Entry 7Q13 (electron microscopy, 3.00 A resolution); this record covers chains A and E of the 8 polymer chains in the assembly.

== Chain A ==
Protein: Glycogen [starch] synthase, muscle
Source organism: Homo sapiens
Notes: EC 2.4.1.11
UniProtKB: P13807 (GYS1_HUMAN); residues 1-737 here = UniProt positions 1-737
Sequence (737 residues; numbered 1 to 737; the number before each row is that of its first residue):
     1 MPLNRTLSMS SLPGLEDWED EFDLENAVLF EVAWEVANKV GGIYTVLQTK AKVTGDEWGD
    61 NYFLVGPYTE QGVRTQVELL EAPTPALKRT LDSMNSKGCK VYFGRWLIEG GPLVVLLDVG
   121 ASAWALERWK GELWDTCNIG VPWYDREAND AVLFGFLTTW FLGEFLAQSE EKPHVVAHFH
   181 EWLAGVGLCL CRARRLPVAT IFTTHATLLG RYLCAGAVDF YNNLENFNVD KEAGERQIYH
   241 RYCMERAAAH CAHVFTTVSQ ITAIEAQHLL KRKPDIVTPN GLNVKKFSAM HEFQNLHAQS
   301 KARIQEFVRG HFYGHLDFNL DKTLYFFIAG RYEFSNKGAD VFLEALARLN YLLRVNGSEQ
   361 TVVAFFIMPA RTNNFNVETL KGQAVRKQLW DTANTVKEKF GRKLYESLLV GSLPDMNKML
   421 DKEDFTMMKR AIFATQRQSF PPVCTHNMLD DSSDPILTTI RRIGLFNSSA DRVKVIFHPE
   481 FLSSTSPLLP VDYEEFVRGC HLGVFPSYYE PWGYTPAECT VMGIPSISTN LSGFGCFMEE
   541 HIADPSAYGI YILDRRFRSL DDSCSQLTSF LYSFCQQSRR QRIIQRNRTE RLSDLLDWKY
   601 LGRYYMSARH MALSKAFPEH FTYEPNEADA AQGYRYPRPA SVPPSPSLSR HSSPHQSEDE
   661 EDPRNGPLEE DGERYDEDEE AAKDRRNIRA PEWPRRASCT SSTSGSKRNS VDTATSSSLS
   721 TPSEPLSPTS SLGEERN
Unresolved in the structure: 1-28, 619-737
Small-molecule neighbours:
  - 6-O-phosphono-alpha-D-glucopyranose (G6P), molecule 1: Ala289, His291, Glu292
  - 6-O-phosphono-alpha-D-glucopyranose (G6P), molecule 2: Gln294, His297, Ala298, Lys301, His501, Arg579, Arg582, Ile583, Arg586
  - alpha-D-glucopyranose (GLC): Gly42, Ile43, Glu181, His205, Ala206, Arg211, Val258, Asn280, Arg331, Glu510, Pro511, Trp512, Gly513, Tyr514
  - UDP (uridine-5'-diphosphate): Lys39, Gly41, Gly42, Thr45, Arg211, Ala329, Gly330, Arg331, Lys337, Ile367, Phe481, Leu482, Tyr493, Gly513, Tyr514, Thr515, Glu518
UniProt features mapped onto this chain:
  - binding site (UDP): Lys39, Arg331, Thr515
  - binding site (UDP-alpha-D-glucose): His205, Arg211, Arg331, Glu510, Trp512, Gly513
  - binding site (alpha-D-glucose 6-phosphate): His291, Glu292, Gln294, His297, Lys301, His501, Arg582, Arg586
  - modified residue: Ser8 (Phosphoserine), Ser11 (Phosphoserine), Ser412 (Phosphoserine), Ser641 (Phosphoserine), Ser645 (Phosphoserine), Ser649 (Phosphoserine), Ser652 (Phosphoserine), Ser653 (Phosphoserine), Ser657 (Phosphoserine), Ser698 (Phosphoserine), Thr700 (Phosphothreonine), Ser710 (Phosphoserine), Thr721 (Phosphothreonine), Ser727 (Phosphoserine), Ser731 (Phosphoserine)
  - natural variant: Gly464 (G464S: In NIDDM)
What the authors report for this chain:
  - binding site for 6-O-phosphono-alpha-D-glucopyranose: His291, Glu292, Gln294, Lys301, His501, Arg579, Arg582, Arg586
  - conformationally variable residues (order/disorder transition): Met290 to Glu292
  - binding site for UDP: Gly41, Arg331, Lys337, Ile367, Phe481, Tyr493, Glu518
  - binding site for alpha-D-glucopyranose: His205, Ala206, Arg211, Glu510, Pro511, Trp512, Gly513, Tyr514
  - mutagenesis - R582A/R586A: abolished binding to 6-O-phosphono-alpha-D-glucopyranose
  - self-association interface (contacts with another copy of this molecule); pairs are residue here / residue on that copy: Met290-Ile583 (hydrophobic contact), Ile584-Met290 (hydrophobic contact)

== Chain E ==
Protein: Glycogenin-1
Source organism: Homo sapiens
Notes: EC 2.4.1.186
UniProtKB: P46976 (GLYG_HUMAN); numbering as in UniProt (aligned over 1-350)
Sequence (350 residues; numbered 1 to 350; the number before each row is that of its first residue):
     1 MTDQAFVTLT TNDAYAKGAL VLGSSLKQHR TTRRLVVLAT PQVSDSMRKV LETVFDEVIM
    61 VDVLDSGDSA HLTLMKRPEL GVTLTKLHCW SLTQYSKCVF MDADTLVLAN IDDLFDREEL
   121 SAAPDPGWPD CFNSGVFVYQ PSVETYNQLL HLASEQGSFD GGDQGILNTF FSSWATTDIR
   181 KHLPFIYNLS SISIYSYLPA FKVFGASAKV VHFLGRVKPW NYTYDPKTKS VKSEAHDPNM
   241 THPEFLILWW NIFTTNVLPL LQQFGLVKDT CSYVNVLSDL VYTLAFSCGF CRKEDVSGAI
   301 SHLSLGEIPA MAQPFVSSEE RKERWEQGQA DYMGADSFDN IKRKLDTYLQ
Unresolved in the structure: 1-317, 350
UniProt features mapped onto this chain:
  - region: Ser301 to Met333 (Interaction with GYS1)
  - binding site (UDP): Leu9, Thr11, Asn12, Tyr15, Arg77, Asp102, Ala103, Asp104, His212, Gly215, Lys218
  - binding site (UDP-alpha-D-glucose): Leu9, Thr11, Asn12, Tyr15, Arg77, Lys86, Asp102, Ala103, Asp104, Asn133, Ser134, Asp160, Asp163, Gln164, Gly215, Lys218
  - binding site (Mn(2+)): Asp102, Asp104, His212
  - site: Lys86 (Important for catalytic activity)
  - modified residue: Thr2 (N-acetylthreonine), Ser44 (Phosphoserine)
  - glycosylation: Tyr195 (O-linked (Glc...) tyrosine)
  - natural variant: Ala16 (A16P: In PGBM2), Thr83 (T83M: In GSD15), Asp102 (D102H: In PGBM2)
  - mutagenesis: Tyr195 (Y195F: Loss of glucosylation)

== How chain A and chain E interact ==
Contacting residue pairs (35; chain A residue first):
  Lys130(A) with Trp325(E); Glu326(E), salt bridge
  Trp134(A) with Arg321(E); Lys322(E); Trp325(E), hydrophobic
  Asp135(A) with Lys344(E)
  Thr136(A) with Lys344(E), hydrogen bond (backbone-side chain); Tyr348(E), hydrogen bond (backbone-side chain)
  Cys137(A) with Ile341(E); Lys344(E)
  Asn138(A) with Ile341(E); Lys344(E), hydrogen bond
  Ile139(A) with Trp325(E)
  Gly140(A) with Trp325(E)
  Val141(A) with Trp325(E)
  Trp143(A) with Glu326(E)
  Tyr144(A) with Gln327(E); Gln329(E)
  Arg192(A) with Tyr348(E), hydrogen bond (side chain-backbone); Leu349(E)
  Arg195(A) with Tyr348(E), hydrogen bond (side chain-backbone); Leu349(E)
  Asp230(A) with Tyr332(E)
  Ala233(A) with Tyr332(E), hydrogen bond (backbone-side chain)
  Gly234(A) with Tyr332(E)
  Tyr239(A) with Tyr332(E), hydrophobic; Asp336(E); Ser337(E)
  His240(A) with Trp325(E)
  Cys243(A) with Phe338(E)
  Arg246(A) with Phe338(E); Lys342(E)
  Ala247(A) with Phe338(E); Leu345(E)
  His250(A) with Lys342(E), hydrogen bond
Interface residues without a listed pair, chain A (26 interface residues in all): Pro142, Ala193, Gln237, Cys251
Interface residues without a listed pair, chain E (19 interface residues in all): Gly328, Asp331, Met333

== In short ==
The interface between chain A and chain E involves 26 residues on one side and 19 on the other; the contacts
include 7 hydrogen bonds and 1 salt bridge. Among the polar pairs are Lys130(A)-Glu326(E), Thr136(A)-Lys344(E)
and Thr136(A)-Tyr348(E). From the paper: a binding site for 6-O-phosphono-alpha-D-glucopyranose at His291(A),
Glu292(A) and Gln294(A) among others; R582A/R586A of chain A abolish binding to
6-O-phosphono-alpha-D-glucopyranose.
Chain A is Glycogen [starch] synthase, muscle and chain E is Glycogenin-1, both from Homo sapiens; the
structure, Human GYS1-GYG1 complex activated state bound to glucose-6-phosphate, uridine diphosphate, and
glucose, was determined by electron microscopy, deposited together with 7Q0B, 7Q0S and 7Q12.
